8SK7 - chains A and C of the 9 polymer chains in the assembly; structure by electron microscopy, 2.93 A resolution.

Chain A (and C):
Name: Hemagglutinin HA1 chain
Source organism: Influenza A virus
Notes: chain C of this document is another copy of the same molecule, construct and numbering; everything in this record applies to it too
UniProt: A4GCK8 (HEMA_I43A0); residues 11-331 here correspond to UniProt positions 18-338 (UniProt number = residue number + 7)
Chain sequence (321 residues; numbered 11 to 331; the number before each row is that of its first residue):
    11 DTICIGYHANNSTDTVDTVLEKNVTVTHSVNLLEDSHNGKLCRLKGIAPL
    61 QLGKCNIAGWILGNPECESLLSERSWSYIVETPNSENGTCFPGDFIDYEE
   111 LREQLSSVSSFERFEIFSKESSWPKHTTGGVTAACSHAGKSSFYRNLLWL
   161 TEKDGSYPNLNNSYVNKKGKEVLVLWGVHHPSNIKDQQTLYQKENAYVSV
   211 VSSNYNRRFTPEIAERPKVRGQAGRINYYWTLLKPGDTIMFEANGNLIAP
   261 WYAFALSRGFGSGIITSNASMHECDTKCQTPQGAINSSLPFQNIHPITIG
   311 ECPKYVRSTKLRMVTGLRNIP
Sequence notes: conflict F101 (Tyr108 in A4GCK8), I307 (Val314 in A4GCK8)
Curated features (UniProtKB/Swiss-Prot):
  - glycosylation (N-linked (GlcNAc...) asparagine): N20, N21, N33, N97, N171, N278, N296
Disulfide bonds: C65-C77, C100-C145, C288-C312
Covalently attached groups: N-acetylglucosamine (NAG) linked to N21, N33, N97, N171, N278, N296

How chain A and chain C interact:
Pairs across the interface - 12 pairs, chain A then chain C:
  S209(A) - A224(C)
  V211(A) - E225(C)
  S212(A) - P227(C)
  S212(A) - R235(C)
  S213(A) - P227(C)
  S213(A) - V229(C)
  N216(A) - E222(C)  hydrogen bond
  N216(A) - R226(C)  hydrogen bond
  R218(A) - E222(C)
  R218(A) - I223(C)  hydrogen bond (side chain-backbone)
  T248(A) - P227(C)
  M250(A) - E225(C)
Interface residues without a listed pair, chain A (10 interface residues in all): D247, E252

Summary:
10 residues of chain A face 8 of chain C across their interface; the contacts include 3 hydrogen bonds. Polar
contacts include N216(A)-E222(C), N216(A)-R226(C) and R218(A)-I223(C). Covalently linked N-acetylglucosamine:
at N21(A), N33(A), N97(A), N171(A), N278(A) and N296(A).
Both chains are Hemagglutinin HA1 chain (Influenza A virus). Entry 8SK7 (Cryo-EM structure of designed
Influenza HA binder, HA_20, bound to Influenza HA (Strain: Iowa43)) was determined by electron microscopy.
